PDB entry 3VJR | X-ray diffraction, 2.40 A resolution | chains A and B of the 4 polymer chains in the assembly

# Chain A
Protein: Peptidyl-tRNA hydrolase
Organism: Escherichia coli
Notes: EC 3.1.1.29
Reference sequence: P0A7D1 (PTH_ECOLI); residues 4-197 here correspond to UniProt positions 1-194 (UniProt number = residue number - 3)
Amino-acid sequence (197 residues; numbered 1 to 197; the number before each row is that of its first residue):
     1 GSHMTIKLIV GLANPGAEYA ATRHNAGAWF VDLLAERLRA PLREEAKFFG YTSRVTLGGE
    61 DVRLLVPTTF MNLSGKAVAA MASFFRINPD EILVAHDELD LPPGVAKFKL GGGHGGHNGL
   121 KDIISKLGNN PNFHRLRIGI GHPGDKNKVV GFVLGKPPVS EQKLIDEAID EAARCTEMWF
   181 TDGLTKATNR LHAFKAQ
Not modelled in the structure: 1-4
Sequence notes: expression tag (1-3)
Curated features (UniProtKB/Swiss-Prot):
  - active site: His24 (Proton acceptor)
  - binding site (tRNA): Tyr19, Phe70, Asn72, Asn118
  - site: Asn14 (Discriminates between blocked and unblocked aminoacyl-tRNA), Asp97 (Stabilizes the basic form of H active site to accept a proton)

# Chain B
Molecule: tRNA CCA-acceptor
Sequence (36 nucleotides; row label = number of the first residue in the row):
     1 GGGGGCUAAG CGGUUCGAUC CCGCUUAGCU CCACCA

# How chain A and chain B interact
Pairs across the interface (25; chain A residue first):
  Asp100(A) - G3(B)  hydrogen bond to the sugar
  Asp100(A) - G4(B)  sugar contact
  Leu101(A) - G4(B)  phosphate contact
  Lys107(A) - G5(B)  salt bridge to the phosphate
  Lys109(A) - G3(B)  salt bridge to the phosphate
  Gly112(A) - G3(B)  phosphate contact
  Gly113(A) - G2(B)  hydrogen bond to the phosphate
  Gly113(A) - G3(B)  hydrogen bond to the phosphate
  His114(A) - G1(B)  salt bridge to the phosphate
  Gly115(A) - G1(B)  hydrogen bond to the base
  Gly116(A) - G1(B)  base contact
  Arg137(A) - G3(B)  hydrogen bond to the phosphate
  Arg137(A) - G4(B)  salt bridge to the phosphate
  Lys146(A) - A33(B)  phosphate contact
  Lys146(A) - C34(B)  phosphate contact
  Thr185(A) - G13(B)  sugar contact
  Lys186(A) - U14(B)  hydrogen bond to the phosphate
  Thr188(A) - C22(B)  sugar contact
  Thr188(A) - G23(B)  sugar contact
  Asn189(A) - G13(B)  hydrogen bond to the base
  Asn189(A) - U14(B)  hydrogen bond to the sugar
  Asn189(A) - C22(B)  sugar contact
  His192(A) - C22(B)  phosphate contact
  His192(A) - G23(B)  salt bridge to the phosphate
  Ala193(A) - C21(B)  sugar contact
Interface residues without a listed pair, chain B (13 interface residues in all): U15

# Summary
Chain A and chain B form an interface of 17 and 13 residues respectively, with 8 hydrogen bonds and 5 salt
bridges. Polar pairs include Gly115(A)-G1(B), Asn189(A)-G13(B) and Asp100(A)-G3(B). Curated annotation
(UniProt) lists active-site residue His24(A) and 4 tRNA-binding residues on chain A.
Here chain A is Peptidyl-tRNA hydrolase (Escherichia coli) and chain B is tRNA CCA-acceptor. Entry 3VJR
(Crystal structure of Peptidyl-tRNA hydrolase from Escherichia coli in complex with the CCA-acceptor-T[PSI]C
domain of tRNA) was determined by X-ray diffraction.
